PDB entry 7X3T | electron microscopy, 5.40 A resolution (low resolution: residue-level contacts below are approximate; hydrogen-bond / salt-bridge calls are withheld) | chains E and I of the 20 polymer chains in the assembly

[Chain E]
Protein: Histone H3
Source organism: Xenopus laevis
UniProt: A0A310TTQ1 (A0A310TTQ1_XENLA); residues 0-135 here correspond to UniProt positions 1-136 (UniProt number = residue number + 1)
Amino-acid sequence (136 residues; row label = number of the first residue in the row; numbering starts at 0):
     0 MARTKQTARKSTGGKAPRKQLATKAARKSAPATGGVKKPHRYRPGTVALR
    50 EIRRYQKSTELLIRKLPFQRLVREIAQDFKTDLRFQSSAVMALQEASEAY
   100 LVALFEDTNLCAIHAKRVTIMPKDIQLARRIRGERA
Unresolved in the structure: 0-39, 135

[Chain I]
Molecule: 354-nt DNA strand
Sequence (354 nucleotides; row label = number of the first residue in the row; numbers below 1 keep their minus sign (DC-9 is residue -9)):
    -9 CCGCGGTACCCTGGAGAATCCCGGTGCCGAGGCCGCTCAATTGGTCGTAG
    41 ACAGCTCTAGCACCGCTTAAACGCACGTACGCGCTGTCCCCCGCGTTTTA
    91 ACCGCCAAGGGGATTACTCCCTAGTCTCCAGGCACGTGTCAGATATATAC
   141 ATCCTGAAGCTTGTCGAGAAGCTCGACCTGGAGAATCCCGGTGCCGAGGC
   191 CGCTCAATTGGTCGTAGACAGCTCTAGCACCGCTTAAACGCACGTACGCG
   241 CTGTCCCCCGCGTTTTAACCGCCAAGGGGATTACTCCCTAGTCTCCAGGC
   291 ACGTGTCAGATATATACATCCTGAGCGTAATCATGGTCATAGCTGTTTCC
   341 TGTG
Unresolved in the structure: -9 to 1, 341-344

[Chain E / chain I interface]
Pairs across the interface - 16 pairs, chain E then chain I:
  Tyr41(E) with DT145(I)
  Arg42(E) with DA69(I); DT145(I)
  Pro43(E) with DA69(I)
  Arg63(E) with DA60(I)
  Arg72(E) with DC51(I)
  Arg83(E) with DG50(I); DC51(I)
  Phe84(E) with DG50(I); DC51(I)
  Gln85(E) with DG50(I)
  Ser86(E) with DG50(I)
  Arg116(E) with DG71(I)
  Val117(E) with DG71(I)
  Thr118(E) with DC70(I); DG71(I)
Other interface residues (no listed pair), chain E (13 interface residues in all): Leu82
Other interface residues (no listed pair), chain I (11 interface residues in all): DA61, DT68, DC72, DC144

[Overview]
13 residues of chain E and 11 residues of chain I are in contact.
Chain E is Histone H3 (Xenopus laevis) and chain I is a 354-nt DNA strand; the structure, Cryo-EM structure of
ISW1a-dinucleosome, was determined by electron microscopy, deposited together with 7X3V, 7X3W and 7X3X.
